PDB entry 5STC | X-ray diffraction, 1.44 A resolution | chains A and B

== Chain A ==
Name: Pre-mRNA-splicing factor 8
Source organism: Saccharomyces cerevisiae S288C
UniProt: P33334 (PRP8_YEAST); residues 1836-2090 here = UniProt positions 1836-2090
Chain sequence (258 residues; numbered 1833 to 2090; the number before each row is that of its first residue):
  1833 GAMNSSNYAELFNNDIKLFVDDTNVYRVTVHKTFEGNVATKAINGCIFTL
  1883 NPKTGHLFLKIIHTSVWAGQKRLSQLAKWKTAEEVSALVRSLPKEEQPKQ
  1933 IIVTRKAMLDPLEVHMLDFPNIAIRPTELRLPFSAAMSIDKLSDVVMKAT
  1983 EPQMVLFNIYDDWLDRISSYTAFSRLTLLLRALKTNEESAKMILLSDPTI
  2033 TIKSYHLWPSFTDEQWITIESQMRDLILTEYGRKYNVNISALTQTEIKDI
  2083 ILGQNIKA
Disordered / not traced: 2070-2090
Sequence notes: expression tag (1833-1835)
Small-molecule neighbours: 1-(2-chloroethyl)-1H-imidazole (V9P): His1888, Leu1889, Phe1890, Leu1988, Phe1989, Asn1990
UniProt features mapped onto this chain:
  - mutagenesis: Asp1853 (D1853A: Alters protein folding. Severely impaired growth. Strongly reduced growth at 35 degrees Celsius; when associated with A-1854; D1853N: Reduced growth at 30 degrees Celsius ...), Asp1854 (D1854A: Reduced growth at 30 degrees Celsius. Strongly reduced growth at 16 degrees Celsius. Strongly reduced growth at 35 degrees Celsius; when associated with A-1853 ...), Thr1855 (T1855A: Reduced growth at 30 degrees Celsius. Strongly reduced growth at 16 degrees Celsius), Thr1936 (T1936A: Reduced growth at 30 degrees Celsius. Strongly reduced growth at 16 degrees Celsius), Arg1937 (R1937K: Severely impaired growth. Reduced growth at 30 degrees Celsius. Strongly reduced growth at 16 degrees Celsius)

== Chain B ==
Name: A1 cistron-splicing factor AAR2
Source organism: Saccharomyces cerevisiae S288C
UniProt: P32357 (AAR2_YEAST); aligned to UniProt positions 1-317 over residues 1-317
Chain sequence (308 residues; each row starts with the number of its first residue; note: 13 numbers in that range are skipped by the numbering (no residue carries them; nothing is unmodelled there); numbers below 1 keep their minus sign (Gly-3 is residue -3)):
    -3 GAMAMNTVPFTSAPIEVTIGIDQYSFNVKENQPFHGIKDIPIGHVHVIHF
    47 QHADNSSMRYGYWFDCRMGNFYIQYDPKDGLYKMMEERDGAKFENIVHNF
    97 KERQMMVSYPKIDEDDTWYNLTEFVQMDKIRKIVRKDENQFSYVDSSMTT
   147 VQENEL
   166 SSSSSDPAHSLNYTVINFKSREAIRPGHEMEDFLDKSYYLNTVMLQGIFK
   216 NSSNYFGELQFAFLNAMFFGNYGSSLQWHAMIELICSSATVPKHMLDKLD
   266 EILYYQIKTLPEQYSDILLNERVWNICLYSSFQKNSLHNTEKIMENKYPE
   316 LL
Disordered / not traced: -3 to 0, 166-169
Sequence notes: expression tag (-3 to 0); conflict Ser166 (Leu153 in P32357), Ser167 (Lys154 in P32357), Ser170 (Asp in P32357)
Small-molecule neighbours: 1-(2-chloroethyl)-1H-imidazole (V9P): Pro5, Phe6, Thr7, Tyr68, Glu83, Lys88, Phe89, Ile92, Phe96
UniProt features mapped onto this chain:
  - region: Leu261 to Ile282 (Leucine-zipper)
  - modified residue: Ser253 (Phosphoserine), Thr274 (Phosphothreonine)

== Interface between chain A and chain B ==
Residue-residue contacts - 17 pairs, chain A then chain B:
  Gln1907(A) with Met195(B); Leu199(B)
  Leu1908(A) with Met195(B), hydrophobic
  Trp1911(A) with Glu194(B); Met195(B); Phe198(B), hydrophobic
  Asp1942(A) with Lys184(B), salt bridge; Phe198(B)
  Glu1945(A) with Lys184(B), salt bridge
  Val1946(A) with Ile189(B), hydrophobic; Glu194(B); Phe198(B), hydrophobic
  His1947(A) with Glu194(B), salt bridge
  Leu1949(A) with Lys184(B); Ser185(B); Arg186(B)
  Asp1950(A) with Arg186(B), salt bridge

== Overview ==
Chain A and chain B form an interface of 9 and 8 residues respectively; the contacts include 4 salt bridges.
Among the polar pairs are Asp1942(A)-Lys184(B), Glu1945(A)-Lys184(B) and His1947(A)-Glu194(B). Chain A binds
1-(2-chloroethyl)-1H-imidazole. Chain B binds 1-(2-chloroethyl)-1H-imidazole. From UniProt: 5 mutagenesis
sites on chain A.
Here chain A is Pre-mRNA-splicing factor 8 and chain B is A1 cistron-splicing factor AAR2, both from
Saccharomyces cerevisiae S288C. Entry 5STC (PanDDA analysis group deposition -- Aar2/RNaseH in complex with
fragment P02F09 from the F2X-Universal Library) was determined by X-ray diffraction (same publication as 5ST0,
5ST1, 5ST2, 5ST3, 5ST4, 5ST5 and 248 further entries).
